PDB entry 7XPS | X-ray diffraction, 2.10 A resolution | chains A and B

[Chain A (and B)]
Protein: Transglycosylse
Organism: Marinactinospora thermotolerans
Notes: chain B of this document is another copy of the same molecule, construct and numbering; everything in this record applies to it too
UniProt: G8HX37 (G8HX37_9ACTN); residues 1-376 here = UniProt positions 1-376
Amino-acid sequence (377 residues; numbered 0 to 376; the number before each row is that of its first residue; numbering starts at 0):
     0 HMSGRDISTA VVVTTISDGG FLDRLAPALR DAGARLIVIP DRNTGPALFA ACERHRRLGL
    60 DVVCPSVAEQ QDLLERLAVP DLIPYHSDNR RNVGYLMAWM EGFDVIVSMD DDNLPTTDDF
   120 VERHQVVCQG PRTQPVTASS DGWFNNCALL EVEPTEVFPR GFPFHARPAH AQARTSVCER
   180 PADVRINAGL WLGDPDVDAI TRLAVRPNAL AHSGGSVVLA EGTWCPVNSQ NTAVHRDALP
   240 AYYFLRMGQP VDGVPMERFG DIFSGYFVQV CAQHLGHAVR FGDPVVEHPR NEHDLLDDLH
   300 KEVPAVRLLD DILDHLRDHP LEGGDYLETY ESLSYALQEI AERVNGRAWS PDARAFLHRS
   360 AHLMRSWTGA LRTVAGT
Unresolved in the structure: 0-3, 375-376 (chain B: 0-4, 375-376)
Construct notes: expression tag (0)
Metal / ion sites: Mn2+: D111, H287 (together with GDP)
Residues lining bound ligands: GDP (guanosine-5'-diphosphate): T13, T14, I15, I38, D40, N42, H85, S86, D87, R89, R90, D109, D110, D111, Q229, R257, H287, R289, N290, H292
From the paper describing this entry:
  - Mn2+ coordination: D111, H287
  - conformationally variable residues (loop rearrangement): P288 to H292
  - binding site for GDP: T13, I15, D40, N42, S86, R90, D109, D110, Q229, R257, H287, R289, H292
  - mutagenesis - T13P (Kd 5.66 uM), N42D (Kd 1.24 uM): decreased binding to GDP
  - mutagenesis - S86D: abolished binding to GDP
  - specificity-determining residues: T13, S86
  - self-association interface (contacts with another copy of this molecule): L295, L298, V302, E341, R358
  - mutagenesis - L295D/L298D/V302D: abolished binding to Transglycosylse (chain A)
  - mutagenesis - L295D/L298D/V302D: decreased catalytic activity on GDP-L-Fucp
  - mutagenesis - S228A: decreased catalytic activity
  - mutagenesis - D87N, D87S, D109N, R159K, D195N, Q229A, R257K, D260N: abolished catalytic activity
  - mutagenesis - D87N, D87S, D109N, Q229A, R257K: unchanged stability
  - catalytic residues: D87, R159, D195, D260 (proposed by the authors, not directly observed)

[Chain A / chain B interface]
Residue-residue contacts (24):
  P153(A) - T154(B)
  T154(A) - P153(B)
  T154(A) - T154(B)
  T154(A) - V204(B)
  F163(A) - L202(B)  hydrophobic
  P167(A) - R205(B)
  I199(A) - I199(B)
  I199(A) - L202(B)  hydrophobic
  I199(A) - L298(B)  hydrophobic
  L202(A) - F163(B)  hydrophobic
  A203(A) - A203(B)  hydrophobic
  V204(A) - T154(B)
  V204(A) - V204(B)  hydrophobic
  R205(A) - P167(B)
  V253(A) - V253(B)  hydrophobic
  L295(A) - V305(B)  hydrophobic
  D296(A) - R346(B)
  L298(A) - I199(B)  hydrophobic
  L298(A) - V302(B)  hydrophobic
  H299(A) - R306(B)  hydrogen bond
  V302(A) - L298(B)  hydrophobic
  V305(A) - L295(B)
  R306(A) - H299(B)  hydrogen bond
  R346(A) - D296(B)  salt bridge
Also at the interface, not in a pair above, chain A (19 interface residues in all): T200
Also at the interface, not in a pair above, chain B (21 interface residues in all): H164, T200, K300

[In short]
Chain A and chain B form an interface of 19 and 21 residues respectively; the contacts include 2 hydrogen
bonds and 1 salt bridge. Polar pairs include R346(A)-D296(B) and H299(A)-R306(B). From the paper: catalytic
residues D87(A), R159(A) and D195(A) among others; D87N, D87S and D109N of chain A, among others, abolish
catalytic activity; 13 substitutions were tested in all.
Chain A and chain B are both Transglycosylse (Marinactinospora thermotolerans); the structure, Crystal
structrue of MtdL:GDP:Mn, was determined by X-ray diffraction (same publication as 7XPR, 7XPT, 7XPU, 7XPV and
8HL8).
